Entry 7LUC (electron microscopy, 3.21 A resolution); this record covers chains A and B of the 15 polymer chains in the assembly.

== Chain A (and B) ==
Molecule: Fusion glycoprotein F0
Organism: Respiratory syncytial virus
Notes: chain B of this document is another copy of the same molecule, construct and numbering; everything in this record applies to it too
UniProtKB: C3UPB8 (C3UPB8_9MONO); numbering as in UniProt (aligned over 26-513)
Sequence (527 residues; row label = number of the first residue in the row):
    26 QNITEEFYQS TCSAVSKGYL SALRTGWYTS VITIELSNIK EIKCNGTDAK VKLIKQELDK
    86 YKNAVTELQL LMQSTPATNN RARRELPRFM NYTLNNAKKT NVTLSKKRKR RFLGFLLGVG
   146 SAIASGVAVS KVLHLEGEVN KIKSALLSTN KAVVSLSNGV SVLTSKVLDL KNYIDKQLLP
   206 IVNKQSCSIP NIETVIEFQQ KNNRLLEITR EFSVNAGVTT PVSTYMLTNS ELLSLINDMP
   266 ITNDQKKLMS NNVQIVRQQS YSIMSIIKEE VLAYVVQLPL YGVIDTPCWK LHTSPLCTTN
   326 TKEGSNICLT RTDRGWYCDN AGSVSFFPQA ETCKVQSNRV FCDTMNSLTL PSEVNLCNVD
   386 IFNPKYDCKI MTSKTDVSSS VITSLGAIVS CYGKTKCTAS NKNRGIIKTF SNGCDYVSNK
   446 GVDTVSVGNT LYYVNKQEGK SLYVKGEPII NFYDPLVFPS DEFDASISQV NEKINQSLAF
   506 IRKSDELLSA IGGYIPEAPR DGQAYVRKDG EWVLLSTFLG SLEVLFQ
Disordered / not traced: 98-136, 514-552
Sequence notes: conflict Glu66 (Lys in C3UPB8), Val76 (Ile in C3UPB8); engineered mutation Ile67 (Asn in C3UPB8), Pro215 (Ser in C3UPB8); expression tag (514-552)
Disulfide bonds: Cys37-Cys439, Cys69-Cys212, Cys313-Cys343, Cys322-Cys333, Cys358-Cys367, Cys382-Cys393, Cys416-Cys422

== Chain A / chain B interface ==
Contacting residue pairs (60):
  Arg49(A) with Leu456(B)
  Thr50(A) with Asn454(B); Leu456(B)
  Trp52(A) with Tyr458(B)
  Ala74(A) with Glu218(B)
  Leu78(A) with Ile221(B), hydrophobic
  Gln81(A) with Gln225(B), hydrogen bond
  Lys85(A) with Gln225(B), hydrogen bond
  Glu92(A) with Asn254(B), hydrogen bond; Gln279(B)
  Leu95(A) with Asn276(B); Val278(B), hydrophobic; Gln279(B)
  Leu96(A) with Gln279(B); Gln361(B), hydrogen bond (backbone-side chain)
  Phe140(A) with Met396(B), hydrophobic
  Leu141(A) with Thr400(B); Ser404(B)
  Gly143(A) with Ser404(B), hydrogen bond (backbone-side chain); Ser405(B)
  Val144(A) with Ser405(B); Val406(B); Ile407(B), hydrogen bond (backbone-backbone)
  Ser146(A) with Ile407(B); Tyr458(B); Asn460(B)
  Ala149(A) with Tyr458(B)
  Ser150(A) with Tyr458(B)
  Val152(A) with Asn460(B)
  Ala153(A) with Lys461(B)
  Lys156(A) with Lys461(B); Gln462(B); Glu463(B)
  Asn183(A) with Asp448(B)
  Gly184(A) with Lys427(B), hydrogen bond (backbone-side chain); Asn428(B), hydrogen bond (backbone-side chain)
  Val185(A) with Lys427(B)
  Ser186(A) with Lys427(B)
  Ile217(A) with Ile221(B), hydrophobic
  Gln224(A) with Gln225(B)
  Arg235(A) with Thr249(B); Tyr250(B)
  Ser238(A) with Thr249(B); Gln279(B), hydrogen bond (backbone-side chain)
  Val239(A) with Pro246(B)
  Asn240(A) with Gln283(B)
  Ala241(A) with Ile280(B), hydrophobic; Gln283(B)
  Asn345(A) with Asn454(B)
  Thr369(A) with Thr455(B), hydrogen bond (backbone-side chain)
  Met370(A) with Thr455(B); Tyr457(B), hydrophobic
  Leu373(A) with Val402(B), hydrophobic
  Thr374(A) with Asn454(B), hydrogen bond
  Glu487(A) with Asp486(B)
  Lys498(A) with Asp486(B), salt bridge
  Glu511(A) with Leu513(B)
  Leu512(A) with Ser509(B); Leu512(B), hydrophobic; Leu513(B)
Other interface residues (no listed pair), chain A (47 interface residues in all): Gly51, Lys75, Glu82, Leu142, Gly145, Gln494, Lys508
Other interface residues (no listed pair), chain B (41 interface residues in all): Phe137, Glu222, Arg282, Lys399, Ser485

== Overview ==
Chain A and chain B form an interface of 47 and 41 residues respectively; the contacts include 11 hydrogen
bonds and 1 salt bridge. Polar contacts include Lys498(A)-Asp486(B), Gln81(A)-Gln225(B) and
Lys85(A)-Gln225(B).
Both chains are Fusion glycoprotein F0 (Respiratory syncytial virus). Entry 7LUC (Cryo-EM structure of RSV
preF bound by Fabs 32.4K and 01.4B) was determined by electron microscopy together with 7LUD and 7LUE from the
same study.
